PDB entry 6ND1 | electron microscopy, 4.10 A resolution (low resolution: residue-level contacts below are approximate; hydrogen-bond / salt-bridge calls are withheld) | chains A and C of the 6 polymer chains in the assembly

Chain A:
Name: Protein translocation protein SEC63
Source organism: Saccharomyces cerevisiae
UniProtKB: P14906 (SEC63_YEAST); residue numbers follow UniProt; this construct covers 1-663
Chain sequence (677 residues; numbered 1 to 677; the number before each row is that of its first residue):
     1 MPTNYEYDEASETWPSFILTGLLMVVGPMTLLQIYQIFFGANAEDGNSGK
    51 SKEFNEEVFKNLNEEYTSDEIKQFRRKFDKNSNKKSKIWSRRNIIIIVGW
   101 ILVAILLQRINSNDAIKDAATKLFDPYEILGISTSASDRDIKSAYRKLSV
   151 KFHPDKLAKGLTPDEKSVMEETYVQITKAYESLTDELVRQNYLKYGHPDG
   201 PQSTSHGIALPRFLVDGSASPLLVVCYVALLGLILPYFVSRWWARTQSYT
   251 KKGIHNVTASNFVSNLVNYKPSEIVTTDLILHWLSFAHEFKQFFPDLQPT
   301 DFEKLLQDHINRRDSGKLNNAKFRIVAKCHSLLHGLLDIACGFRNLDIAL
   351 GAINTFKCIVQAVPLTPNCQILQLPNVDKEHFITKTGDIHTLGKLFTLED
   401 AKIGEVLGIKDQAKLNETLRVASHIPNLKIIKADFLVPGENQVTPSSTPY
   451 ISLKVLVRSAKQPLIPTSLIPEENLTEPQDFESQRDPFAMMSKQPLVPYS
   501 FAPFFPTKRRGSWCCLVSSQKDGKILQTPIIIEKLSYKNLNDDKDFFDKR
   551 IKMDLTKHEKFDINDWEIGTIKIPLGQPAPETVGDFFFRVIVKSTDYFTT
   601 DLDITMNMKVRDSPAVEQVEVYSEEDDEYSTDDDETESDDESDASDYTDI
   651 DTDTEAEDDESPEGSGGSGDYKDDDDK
Unresolved in the structure: 1-5, 22-28, 37-52, 79-86, 113-219, 549-558, 615-677
Sequence notes: expression tag (664-677)
Curated features (UniProtKB/Swiss-Prot):
  - modified residue: Ser-512 (Phosphoserine)

Chain C:
Name: Protein transport protein SSS1
Source organism: Saccharomyces cerevisiae
UniProtKB: P35179 (SC61G_YEAST); residues 1-80 here = UniProt positions 1-80
Chain sequence (80 residues; row label = number of the first residue in the row):
     1 MARASEKGEEKKQSNNQVEKLVEAPVEFVREGTQFLAKCKKPDLKEYTKI
    51 VKAVGIGFIAVGIIGYAIKLIHIPIRYVIV
Unresolved in the structure: 1-24

Chain A / chain C interface:
Contacting residue pairs - 4 pairs, chain A then chain C:
  Val-224(A) with Val-78(C)
  Tyr-227(A) with His-72(C); Ile-75(C)
  Glu-482(A) with Lys-40(C)
Interface residues without a listed pair, chain A (4 interface residues in all): Leu-223
Interface residues without a listed pair, chain C (5 interface residues in all): Pro-74

In short:
4 residues of chain A and 5 residues of chain C are in contact.
Chain A is Protein translocation protein SEC63 and chain C is Protein transport protein SSS1, both from
Saccharomyces cerevisiae; the structure, CryoEM structure of the Sec Complex from yeast, was determined by
electron microscopy.
